9QCZ - chains A and B; structure by X-ray diffraction, 1.60 A resolution.

== Chain A (and B) ==
Name: L-asparaginase II
From: Rhizobium etli
Notes: chain B of this document is another copy of the same molecule, construct and numbering; everything in this record applies to it too
UniProtKB: Q9RFN5 (Q9RFN5_RHIET); residues 1-367 here correspond to UniProt positions 5-371 (UniProt number = residue number + 4)
Chain sequence (373 residues; row label = number of the first residue in the row; numbers below 1 keep their minus sign (Gly-5 is residue -5)):
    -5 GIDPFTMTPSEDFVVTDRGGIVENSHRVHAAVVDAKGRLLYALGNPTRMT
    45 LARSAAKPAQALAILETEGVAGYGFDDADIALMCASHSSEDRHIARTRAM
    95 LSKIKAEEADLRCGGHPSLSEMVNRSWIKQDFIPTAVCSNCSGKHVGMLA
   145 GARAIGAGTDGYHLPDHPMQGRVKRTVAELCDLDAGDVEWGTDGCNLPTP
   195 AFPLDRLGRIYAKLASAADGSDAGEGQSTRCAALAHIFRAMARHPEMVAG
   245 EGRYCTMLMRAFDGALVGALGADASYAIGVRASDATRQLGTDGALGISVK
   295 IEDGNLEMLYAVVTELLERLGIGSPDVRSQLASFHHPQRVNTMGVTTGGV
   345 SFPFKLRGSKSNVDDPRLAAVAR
Disordered / not traced: -5 to 2, 353-367 (chain B: -5 to 3, 354-367)
Construct notes: expression tag (-5 to 0); engineered mutation Ala263 (Lys267 in Q9RFN5)
Modified residues: Cys249 (S-hydroxycysteine; CSO)
Metal / ion sites: Zn2+: Cys135, Lys138, Cys189
What the authors report for this chain:
  - mutagenesis - K263A: abolished catalytic activity
  - conformationally variable residues (side-chain flip): Ser48
  - contacts within the chain: Ser48-Ser80 (hydrogen bond), Ser48-Lys51 (hydrogen bond), Arg47-Asp187, Asp187-Thr193 (hydrogen bond)
  - binding site for sulfate ion: Arg47, Gly188, Cys189
  - post-translational modification sites: Cys249
  - catalytic residues: Arg47, Ser48, Lys51, Ser80

== Chain A / chain B interface ==
Contacting residue pairs - 86 pairs, chain A then chain B:
  Arg12(A) - Leu45(B)
  Arg12(A) - Arg47(B)
  Arg12(A) - Thr186(B)  hydrogen bond (side chain-backbone)
  Arg12(A) - Asp187(B)
  Arg12(A) - Gly188(B)
  Arg12(A) - Thr193(B)
  Ile15(A) - Leu45(B)  hydrophobic
  Ile15(A) - Glu183(B)
  Ile15(A) - Trp184(B)
  Ile15(A) - Gly185(B)
  Ile15(A) - Ala195(B)  hydrophobic
  Val16(A) - Leu45(B)
  Glu17(A) - Arg42(B)  hydrogen bond (backbone-side chain)
  Glu17(A) - Leu45(B)
  Glu17(A) - Arg47(B)  salt bridge
  Glu17(A) - Asp267(B)
  Glu17(A) - Lys294(B)  hydrogen bond (backbone-side chain)
  Asn18(A) - Asp267(B)  hydrogen bond
  Asn18(A) - Lys294(B)  hydrogen bond
  Asn18(A) - Glu296(B)
  Asn18(A) - Asp297(B)
  Asn18(A) - Gly298(B)
  Ser19(A) - Glu296(B)  hydrogen bond
  Ser19(A) - Asp297(B)
  His20(A) - Asp297(B)
  Arg42(A) - Val16(B)
  Arg42(A) - Glu17(B)  hydrogen bond (side chain-backbone)
  Leu45(A) - Arg12(B)
  Leu45(A) - Ile15(B)  hydrophobic
  Leu45(A) - Val16(B)
  Leu45(A) - Glu17(B)
  Arg47(A) - Arg12(B)
  Arg47(A) - Glu17(B)  salt bridge
  Arg106(A) - Met337(B)
  Cys107(A) - Met337(B)
  Gly108(A) - Thr336(B)  hydrogen bond (backbone-side chain)
  Gly108(A) - Met337(B)
  Gly109(A) - Thr336(B)
  Arg119(A) - Ile122(B)
  Ile122(A) - Arg119(B)
  Ile122(A) - Ile122(B)  hydrophobic
  Ile122(A) - Lys123(B)
  Lys123(A) - Ile122(B)
  Lys123(A) - Asp125(B)  salt bridge
  Asp125(A) - Lys123(B)  salt bridge
  Glu183(A) - Ile15(B)
  Trp184(A) - Ile15(B)
  Gly185(A) - Ile15(B)
  Thr186(A) - Arg12(B)  hydrogen bond (backbone-side chain)
  Thr186(A) - Asn335(B)
  Thr186(A) - Thr341(B)
  Asp187(A) - Arg12(B)
  Asp187(A) - Asn335(B)  hydrogen bond (backbone-side chain)
  Gly188(A) - Arg12(B)
  Gly188(A) - Asn335(B)
  Gly188(A) - Thr336(B)  hydrogen bond (backbone-side chain)
  Asn190(A) - Asn335(B)  hydrogen bond
  Asn190(A) - Met337(B)
  Asn190(A) - Val339(B)
  Thr193(A) - Arg12(B)
  Ala195(A) - Ile15(B)  hydrophobic
  Asp267(A) - Glu17(B)
  Asp267(A) - Asn18(B)  hydrogen bond
  Lys294(A) - Glu17(B)  hydrogen bond (side chain-backbone)
  Lys294(A) - Asn18(B)  hydrogen bond
  Glu296(A) - Asn18(B)
  Glu296(A) - Ser19(B)  hydrogen bond
  Asp297(A) - Asn18(B)
  Asp297(A) - Ser19(B)
  Asp297(A) - His20(B)
  Asp297(A) - Asp297(B)
  Gly298(A) - Asn18(B)
  Asn335(A) - Thr186(B)
  Asn335(A) - Asp187(B)  hydrogen bond (side chain-backbone)
  Asn335(A) - Gly188(B)
  Asn335(A) - Asn190(B)  hydrogen bond
  Thr336(A) - Gly108(B)  hydrogen bond (side chain-backbone)
  Thr336(A) - Gly109(B)
  Thr336(A) - His110(B)
  Thr336(A) - Gly188(B)  hydrogen bond (side chain-backbone)
  Met337(A) - Arg106(B)
  Met337(A) - Cys107(B)
  Met337(A) - Gly108(B)
  Met337(A) - Asn190(B)
  Val339(A) - Asn190(B)
  Thr341(A) - Thr186(B)
Other interface residues (no listed pair), chain A (41 interface residues in all): Arg21, His110, Cys189, Ala266
Other interface residues (no listed pair), chain B (41 interface residues in all): Arg21, Cys189, Ala266

== Summary ==
Chain A and chain B each contribute 41 residues to their interface; the contacts include 20 hydrogen bonds and
4 salt bridges. Polar pairs include Glu17(A)-Arg47(B), Lys123(A)-Asp125(B) and Arg12(A)-Thr186(B). Cys135(A),
Lys138(A) and Cys189(A) form the Zn2+ site. From the paper: catalytic residues Arg47(A), Ser48(A) and Lys51(A)
among others; K263A of chain A abolishes catalytic activity.
Chain A and chain B are both L-asparaginase II (Rhizobium etli); the structure, Crystal structure of Rhizobium
etli L-asparaginase ReAV K263A mutant, was determined by X-ray diffraction together with 9QCT, 9QCU, 9QCW and
9QCY from the same study.
